Entry 6W68 (X-ray diffraction, 2.55 A resolution); this record covers chain A.

Chain A:
Protein: Kelch-like ECH-associated protein 1
Organism: Homo sapiens
Notes: fragment: BTB domain
UniProtKB: Q14145 (KEAP1_HUMAN); residues 48-180 here = UniProt positions 48-180
Chain sequence (134 residues; numbered 47 to 180; the number before each row is that of its first residue):
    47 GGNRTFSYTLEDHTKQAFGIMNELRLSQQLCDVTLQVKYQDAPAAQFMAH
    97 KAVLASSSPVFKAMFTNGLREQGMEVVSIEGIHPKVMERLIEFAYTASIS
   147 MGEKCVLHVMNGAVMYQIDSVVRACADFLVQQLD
Unresolved in the structure: 47-50, 180
Construct notes: expression tag (47); engineered mutation Ala-98 (Val in Q14145), Ala-172 (Ser in Q14145)
Swiss-Prot annotation at these positions:
  - site: Cys-151 (Sensor for electrophilic agents)
  - modified residue: Cys-151 (S-(2,3-dicarboxypropyl)cysteine)
  - cross-link: Arg-135 (N5-[4-(S-L-cysteinyl)-5-methyl-1H-imidazol-2-yl]-L-ornithine (Arg-Cys) (interchain with C-151 in KEAP1)), Cys-151 (N5-[4-(S-L-cysteinyl)-5-methyl-1H-imidazol-2-yl]-L-ornithine (Cys-Arg) (interchain with R-135 in KEAP1))
  - natural variant: Val-167 (V167F: In a lung adenocarcinoma patient)
  - mutagenesis: Val-123 to Gly-127 (Abolished interaction with NFE2L2/NRF2; when associated with 161-A-A-162), Ile-125 to Gly-127 (Increases ubiquitination and proteolytic degradation), Arg-135 (R135A: Reduced formation of a high-molecular mass KEAP1 molecule when methylglyoxal accumulates), Cys-151 (C151S/N/D/L: Substitution with a small side chain that prevents covalent modification by an electrophile ...), Met-161 to Tyr-162 (Abolished interaction with NFE2L2/NRF2; when associated with 123-A--A-127), Tyr-162 to Ile-164 (Increases ubiquitination and proteolytic degradation)

Summary:
UniProt lists 11 mutagenesis sites.
Chain A is Kelch-like ECH-associated protein 1 (Homo sapiens); the structure, The structure of V98A S172A
Keap1-BTB domain, was determined by X-ray diffraction (same publication as 6W66, 6W67 and 6W69).
